Entry 6EH5 (X-ray diffraction, 1.29 A resolution); this record covers chains A and B.

[Chain A]
Protein: Human T Cell Receptor Alpha Chain
Source organism: Homo sapiens
Amino-acid sequence (202 residues; numbered 1 to 203; 1 number in that range is skipped by the numbering (no residue carries it; nothing is unmodelled there); the number before each row is that of its first residue):
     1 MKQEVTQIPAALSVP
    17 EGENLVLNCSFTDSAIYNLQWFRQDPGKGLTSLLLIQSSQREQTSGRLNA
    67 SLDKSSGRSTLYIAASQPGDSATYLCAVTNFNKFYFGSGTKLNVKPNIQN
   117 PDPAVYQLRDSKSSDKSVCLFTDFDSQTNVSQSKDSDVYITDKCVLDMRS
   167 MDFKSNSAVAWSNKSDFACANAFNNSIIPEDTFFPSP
Disulfides: Cys-25/Cys-92, Cys-135/Cys-185

[Chain B]
Protein: Human T Cell Receptor Beta Chain
Source organism: Homo sapiens
Amino-acid sequence (244 residues; numbered 1 to 244; the number before each row is that of its first residue):
     1 MKAGVTQTPRYLIKTRGQQVTLSCSPISGHRSVSWYQQTPGQGLQFLFEY
    51 FSETQRNKGNFPGRFSGRQFSNSRSEMNVSTLELGDSALYLCASSFDSGN
   101 SPLHFGNGTRLTVTEDLNKVFPPEVAVFEPSEAEISHTQKATLVCLATGF
   151 FPDHVELSWWVNGKEVHSGVCTDPQPLKEQPALNDSRYSLSSRLRVSATF
   201 WQNPRNHFRCQVQFYGLSENDEWTQDRAKPVTQIVSAEAWGRAD
Disulfides: Cys-24/Cys-92, Cys-145/Cys-210

[Interface between chain A and chain B]
Disulfides between the chains: Cys-160(A)/Cys-171(B)
Residue-residue contacts - 93 pairs, chain A then chain B:
  Asn-34(A) / Ser-98(B)  hydrogen bond (side chain-backbone)
  Asn-34(A) / Gly-99(B)  hydrogen bond (side chain-backbone)
  Gln-36(A) / Pro-102(B)
  Gln-36(A) / Leu-103(B)
  Phe-38(A) / Leu-103(B)
  Phe-38(A) / Phe-105(B)  hydrophobic
  Gln-40(A) / Gln-38(B)
  Pro-42(A) / Pro-174(B)
  Lys-44(A) / Asn-107(B)
  Gly-45(A) / Leu-91(B)
  Gly-45(A) / Gly-106(B)
  Gly-45(A) / Asn-107(B)
  Leu-46(A) / Phe-105(B)
  Ser-48(A) / Pro-102(B)
  Ser-48(A) / Leu-103(B)
  Leu-51(A) / Asn-100(B)
  Leu-51(A) / Ser-101(B)
  Leu-51(A) / Pro-102(B)
  Gln-53(A) / Gly-99(B)  hydrogen bond (side chain-backbone)
  Gln-53(A) / Asn-100(B)  hydrogen bond (side chain-backbone)
  Thr-95(A) / Ser-98(B)
  Asn-98(A) / Asn-57(B)  hydrogen bond (backbone-side chain)
  Lys-99(A) / Lys-58(B)  hydrogen bond (side chain-backbone)
  Lys-99(A) / Gly-59(B)
  Lys-99(A) / Asn-60(B)
  Phe-100(A) / Tyr-36(B)
  Phe-100(A) / Phe-46(B)  hydrophobic
  Phe-100(A) / Glu-49(B)
  Phe-100(A) / Ser-98(B)
  Phe-102(A) / Tyr-36(B)  hydrophobic
  Phe-102(A) / Leu-44(B)  hydrophobic
  Phe-102(A) / Phe-105(B)  hydrophobic
  Asp-118(A) / His-137(B)  salt bridge
  Asp-118(A) / Thr-138(B)
  Tyr-122(A) / Ser-131(B)
  Tyr-122(A) / Ala-133(B)
  Tyr-122(A) / Glu-134(B)
  Tyr-122(A) / His-137(B)
  Tyr-122(A) / Thr-138(B)
  Gln-123(A) / Ser-131(B)
  Leu-124(A) / Phe-128(B)
  Leu-124(A) / Glu-129(B)
  Leu-124(A) / Thr-142(B)
  Leu-124(A) / Val-144(B)  hydrophobic
  Arg-125(A) / Phe-128(B)
  Arg-125(A) / Glu-129(B)  hydrogen bond (backbone-backbone)
  Arg-125(A) / Pro-130(B)
  Arg-125(A) / Arg-242(B)
  Ser-127(A) / Val-127(B)
  Ser-127(A) / Phe-128(B)
  Ser-130(A) / Ala-126(B)
  Ser-130(A) / Phe-128(B)
  Lys-132(A) / Phe-128(B)
  Lys-132(A) / Leu-146(B)
  Lys-132(A) / Thr-148(B)
  Val-134(A) / Phe-128(B)  hydrophobic
  Val-134(A) / Leu-146(B)  hydrophobic
  Leu-136(A) / Thr-142(B)
  Asp-139(A) / Thr-138(B)
  Asp-139(A) / Arg-195(B)  salt bridge
  Tyr-155(A) / Leu-177(B)  hydrophobic
  Tyr-155(A) / Glu-179(B)  hydrogen bond (side chain-backbone)
  Ile-156(A) / Leu-177(B)
  Thr-157(A) / Asp-173(B)
  Thr-157(A) / Leu-177(B)
  Thr-157(A) / Ser-191(B)  hydrogen bond
  Thr-157(A) / Arg-193(B)  hydrogen bond
  Asp-158(A) / Arg-193(B)  hydrogen bond (backbone-side chain)
  Cys-160(A) / Cys-171(B)  disulfide
  Cys-160(A) / Thr-172(B)
  Cys-160(A) / Arg-193(B)
  Val-161(A) / Cys-171(B)  hydrogen bond (backbone-side chain)
  Leu-162(A) / Gly-169(B)
  Leu-162(A) / Val-170(B)
  Leu-162(A) / Arg-195(B)
  Asp-163(A) / Ser-168(B)
  Asp-163(A) / Gly-169(B)  hydrogen bond (backbone-backbone)
  Met-164(A) / Lys-140(B)
  Met-164(A) / Arg-195(B)
  Met-164(A) / Val-196(B)
  Met-164(A) / Ser-197(B)
  Arg-165(A) / Ser-168(B)  hydrogen bond (backbone-side chain)
  Phe-169(A) / Lys-140(B)
  Phe-169(A) / Arg-195(B)
  Ser-171(A) / Arg-195(B)  hydrogen bond
  Ser-173(A) / Arg-193(B)  hydrogen bond
  Val-175(A) / Ser-191(B)
  Val-175(A) / Arg-193(B)
  Trp-177(A) / Leu-146(B)  hydrophobic
  Trp-177(A) / Leu-177(B)  hydrophobic
  Trp-177(A) / Ser-189(B)
  Phe-199(A) / His-137(B)
  Pro-201(A) / Ala-133(B)  hydrophobic
Interface residues without a listed pair, chain A (52 interface residues in all): Tyr-33, Phe-97, Lys-107, Asp-126, Thr-138, Gln-148, Met-167, Ala-174
Interface residues without a listed pair, chain B (52 interface residues in all): Leu-89, Gln-175

[In short]
Chain A and chain B each contribute 52 residues to their interface, with 1 disulfide bond, 16 hydrogen bonds
and 2 salt bridges. Polar pairs include Asp-118(A)/His-137(B), Asp-139(A)/Arg-195(B) and Asn-34(A)/Ser-98(B).
Chain A is Human T Cell Receptor Alpha Chain and chain B is Human T Cell Receptor Beta Chain, both from Homo
sapiens; the structure, 003 Human T-Cell Receptor specific for HIV GAG epitope SLYNTVATL carried by Human
Leukocyte Antigen HLA-A*0201, was determined by X-ray diffraction together with 6EH4, 6EH8, 6EH9, 6FR3, 6FR4,
6FR5 and 3 further entries from the same study.
